PDB entry 6XVX | X-ray diffraction, 1.40 A resolution | chain AAA

Chain AAA:
Protein: Ribonuclease pancreatic
Organism: Bos taurus
Notes: EC 4.6.1.18
Reference sequence: P61823 (RNAS1_BOVIN); residues 1-124 here correspond to UniProt positions 27-150 (UniProt number = residue number + 26)
Sequence (124 residues; each row starts with the number of its first residue):
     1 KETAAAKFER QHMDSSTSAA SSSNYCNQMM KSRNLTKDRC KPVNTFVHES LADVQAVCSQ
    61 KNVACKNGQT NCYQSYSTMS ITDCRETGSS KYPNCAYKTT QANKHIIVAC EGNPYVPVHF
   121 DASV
Swiss-Prot annotation at these positions:
  - active site: His-12 (Proton acceptor), His-119 (Proton donor)
  - binding site (substrate): Lys-7, Arg-10, Lys-41 to Thr-45, Lys-66, Arg-85
  - glycosylation: Lys-1 (N-linked (Glc) (glycation) lysine), Lys-7 (N-linked (Glc) (glycation) lysine), Asn-34 (N-linked (GlcNAc...) asparagine), Lys-37 (N-linked (Glc) (glycation) lysine), Lys-41 (N-linked (Glc) (glycation) lysine)
Disulfides: Cys-26/Cys-84, Cys-40/Cys-95, Cys-58/Cys-110, Cys-65/Cys-72
Ion coordination: rhodium(III) ion site 1: His-105 (together with acetate ion); rhodium(III) ion site 2: His-119 (together with acetate ion)
What the authors report for this chain:
  - rhodium(III) ion coordination: His-105, His-119
  - binding site for acetate ion: Lys-7, Lys-91

In short:
From UniProt: active-site residues His-12 and His-119 and 9 substrate-binding residues. From the paper: a
binding site for acetate ion at Lys-7 and Lys-91; rhodium(III) ion coordination by His-105 and His-119.
Chain AAA is Ribonuclease pancreatic (Bos taurus); the structure, X-ray structure obtained upon reaction of
dirhodium tetraacetate with RNase A (high resolution), was determined by X-ray diffraction, deposited together
with 6XW0.
